Entry 2GBI (X-ray diffraction, 3.30 A resolution); this record covers chains A and B.

# Chain A (and B)
Molecule: Dipeptidyl peptidase 4
Organism: Rattus norvegicus
Notes: EC 3.4.14.5; fragment: Dipeptidyl Peptidase Soluble Form (residues 38-767); chain B of this document is another copy of the same molecule, construct and numbering; everything in this record applies to it too
UniProtKB: P14740 (DPP4_RAT); residue numbers follow UniProt; this construct covers 38-767
Sequence (730 residues; numbered 38 to 767; the number before each row is that of its first residue):
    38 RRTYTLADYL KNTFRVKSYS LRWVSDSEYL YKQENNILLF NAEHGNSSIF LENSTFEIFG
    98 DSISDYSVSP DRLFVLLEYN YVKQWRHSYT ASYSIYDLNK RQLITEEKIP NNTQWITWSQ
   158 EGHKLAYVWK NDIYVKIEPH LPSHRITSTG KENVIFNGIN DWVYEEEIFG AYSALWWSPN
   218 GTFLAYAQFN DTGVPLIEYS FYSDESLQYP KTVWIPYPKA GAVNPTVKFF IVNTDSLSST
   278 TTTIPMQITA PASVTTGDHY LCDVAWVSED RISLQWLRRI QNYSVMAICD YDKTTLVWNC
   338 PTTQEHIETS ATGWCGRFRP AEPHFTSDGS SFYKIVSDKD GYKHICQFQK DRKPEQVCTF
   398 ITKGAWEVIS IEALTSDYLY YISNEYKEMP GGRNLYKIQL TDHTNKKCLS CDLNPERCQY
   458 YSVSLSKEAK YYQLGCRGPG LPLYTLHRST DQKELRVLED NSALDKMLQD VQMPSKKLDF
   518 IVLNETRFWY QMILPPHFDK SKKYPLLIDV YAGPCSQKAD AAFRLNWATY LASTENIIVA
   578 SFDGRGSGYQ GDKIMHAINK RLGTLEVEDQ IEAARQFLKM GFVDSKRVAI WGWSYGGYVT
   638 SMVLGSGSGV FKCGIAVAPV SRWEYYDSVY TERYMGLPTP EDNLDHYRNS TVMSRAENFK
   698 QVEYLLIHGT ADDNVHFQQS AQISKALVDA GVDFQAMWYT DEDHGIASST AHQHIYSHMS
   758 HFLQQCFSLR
Cystine bridges: Cys-326/Cys-337, Cys-383/Cys-395, Cys-445/Cys-448, Cys-455/Cys-473, Cys-650/Cys-763
Residues lining bound ligands: XIH (2-({8-[(3R)-3-aminopiperidin-1-yl]-1,3-dimethyl-2,6-dioxo-1,2,3,6-tetrahydro-7H-purin-7-yl}methyl)benzonitrile): Arg-123, Glu-203, Glu-204, Val-547, Tyr-548, Trp-630, Ser-631, Tyr-632, Gly-633, Val-657, Tyr-663, Asp-664, Tyr-667, Asn-711, Val-712, His-741
Swiss-Prot annotation at these positions:
  - active site (Charge relay system): Ser-631, Asp-709, His-741
  - glycosylation (N-linked (GlcNAc...) asparagine): Asn-83, Asn-90, Asn-148, Asn-217, Asn-227, Asn-319, Asn-521, Asn-686
  - mutagenesis: Gly-629 (G629A: Reduced activity; G629R: Reduced activity), Trp-630 (W630E: No effect on activity), Ser-631 (S631A: Reduced activity), Tyr-632 (Y632F: No effect on activity; Y632G: Reduced activity; Y632L: Reduced activity), Gly-633 (G633A: Reduced activity; G633S: Reduced activity)

# Chain A / chain B interface
Contacting residue pairs (98):
  Pro-232(A) / Tyr-246(B)
  Leu-233(A) / Tyr-246(B)
  Ile-234(A) / Tyr-246(B)  hydrophobic
  Glu-235(A) / Ser-237(B)  hydrogen bond (backbone-side chain)
  Ser-237(A) / Glu-235(B)  hydrogen bond (side chain-backbone)
  Tyr-239(A) / Phe-714(B)
  Tyr-239(A) / Gln-715(B)
  Tyr-239(A) / Ala-718(B)  hydrophobic
  Tyr-239(A) / Gln-719(B)
  Ser-240(A) / Gln-719(B)  hydrogen bond (backbone-side chain)
  Ser-240(A) / Lys-722(B)  hydrogen bond (backbone-side chain)
  Asp-241(A) / Gln-719(B)
  Asp-241(A) / Lys-722(B)
  Glu-242(A) / Arg-659(B)  salt bridge
  Glu-242(A) / Tyr-662(B)  hydrogen bond (backbone-side chain)
  Glu-242(A) / Thr-688(B)
  Glu-242(A) / Met-690(B)
  Glu-242(A) / Gln-719(B)
  Leu-244(A) / Tyr-662(B)
  Leu-244(A) / Gln-715(B)
  Gln-245(A) / Lys-256(B)
  Gln-245(A) / Ala-257(B)  hydrogen bond (side chain-backbone)
  Gln-245(A) / Glu-661(B)  hydrogen bond (side chain-backbone)
  Gln-245(A) / Gln-715(B)
  Tyr-246(A) / Pro-232(B)
  Tyr-246(A) / Leu-233(B)
  Tyr-246(A) / Ile-234(B)  hydrophobic
  Tyr-246(A) / Tyr-254(B)  hydrogen bond (side chain-backbone)
  Tyr-246(A) / Pro-255(B)
  Tyr-246(A) / Lys-256(B)  hydrogen bond (side chain-backbone)
  Tyr-246(A) / Ala-259(B)
  Pro-247(A) / Gln-715(B)
  Tyr-254(A) / Tyr-246(B)  hydrogen bond (backbone-side chain)
  Pro-255(A) / Tyr-246(B)
  Lys-256(A) / Gln-245(B)
  Lys-256(A) / Tyr-246(B)  hydrogen bond (backbone-side chain)
  Ala-257(A) / Gln-245(B)  hydrogen bond (backbone-side chain)
  Ala-259(A) / Tyr-246(B)
  Arg-659(A) / Glu-242(B)  salt bridge
  Glu-661(A) / Gln-245(B)  hydrogen bond (backbone-side chain)
  Tyr-662(A) / Glu-242(B)  hydrogen bond (side chain-backbone)
  Tyr-662(A) / Leu-244(B)
  Thr-688(A) / Glu-242(B)
  Met-690(A) / Glu-242(B)
  Leu-703(A) / Trp-735(B)  hydrophobic
  Phe-714(A) / Tyr-239(B)
  Gln-715(A) / Tyr-239(B)
  Gln-715(A) / Leu-244(B)
  Gln-715(A) / Gln-245(B)
  Gln-715(A) / Pro-247(B)
  Ala-718(A) / Tyr-239(B)  hydrophobic
  Ala-718(A) / Trp-735(B)
  Ala-718(A) / Thr-737(B)  hydrogen bond (backbone-side chain)
  Gln-719(A) / Tyr-239(B)
  Gln-719(A) / Ser-240(B)  hydrogen bond (side chain-backbone)
  Gln-719(A) / Asp-241(B)
  Gln-719(A) / Glu-242(B)
  Ser-721(A) / Trp-735(B)  hydrogen bond
  Ser-721(A) / Thr-737(B)  hydrogen bond
  Lys-722(A) / Ser-240(B)  hydrogen bond (side chain-backbone)
  Lys-722(A) / Asp-241(B)
  Lys-722(A) / Thr-737(B)
  Val-725(A) / Thr-747(B)
  Val-725(A) / Ala-748(B)  hydrophobic
  Val-725(A) / His-751(B)
  Asp-726(A) / Thr-747(B)
  Val-729(A) / His-751(B)  hydrogen bond (backbone-side chain)
  Asp-730(A) / His-751(B)
  Asp-730(A) / His-755(B)  salt bridge
  Asp-730(A) / His-758(B)
  Phe-731(A) / Met-734(B)
  Phe-731(A) / His-751(B)
  Phe-731(A) / His-755(B)
  Ala-733(A) / Ala-733(B)
  Ala-733(A) / Met-734(B)
  Ala-733(A) / Trp-735(B)  hydrophobic
  Met-734(A) / Phe-731(B)
  Met-734(A) / Ala-733(B)
  Met-734(A) / Trp-735(B)
  Trp-735(A) / Ser-717(B)
  Trp-735(A) / Ala-718(B)
  Trp-735(A) / Ser-721(B)  hydrogen bond
  Trp-735(A) / Ala-733(B)  hydrophobic
  Trp-735(A) / Met-734(B)
  Tyr-736(A) / Val-725(B)  hydrophobic
  Thr-737(A) / Ala-718(B)  hydrogen bond (side chain-backbone)
  Thr-737(A) / Ser-721(B)  hydrogen bond
  Thr-737(A) / Lys-722(B)
  Thr-747(A) / Val-725(B)
  Thr-747(A) / Asp-726(B)  hydrogen bond
  Ala-748(A) / Val-725(B)  hydrophobic
  His-751(A) / Val-725(B)
  His-751(A) / Val-729(B)  hydrogen bond (side chain-backbone)
  His-751(A) / Asp-730(B)
  His-751(A) / Phe-731(B)
  His-755(A) / Asp-730(B)  salt bridge
  His-755(A) / Phe-731(B)
  His-758(A) / Asp-730(B)
Also at the interface, not in a pair above, chain A (50 interface residues in all): Ser-243, Thr-249, Ser-717, Gln-732, Gln-762
Also at the interface, not in a pair above, chain B (50 interface residues in all): Ser-243, Thr-249, Leu-703, Gln-732, Tyr-736, Gln-762

# Overview
The chain A/chain B interface involves 50 residues from each chain, with 25 hydrogen bonds and 4 salt bridges.
Polar pairs include Glu-242(A)/Arg-659(B), Asp-730(A)/His-755(B) and Glu-235(A)/Ser-237(B). Bound to chain A:
compound XIH.
Chain A and chain B are both Dipeptidyl peptidase 4 (Rattus norvegicus); the structure, rat DPP-IV with
xanthine inhibitor 4, was determined by X-ray diffraction (same publication as 2GBC, 2GBF and 2GBG).
